5TRY - chains H and N of the 28 polymer chains in the assembly; structure by X-ray diffraction, 3.00 A resolution.

Chain H (and N):
Molecule: Proteasome subunit beta
From: Mycobacterium tuberculosis
Notes: EC 3.4.25.1; chain N of this document is another copy of the same molecule, construct and numbering; everything in this record applies to it too
Reference sequence: A5U4D6 (PSB_MYCTA); residues 1-234 here correspond to UniProt positions 58-291 (UniProt number = residue number + 57)
Amino-acid sequence (240 residues; row label = number of the first residue in the row):
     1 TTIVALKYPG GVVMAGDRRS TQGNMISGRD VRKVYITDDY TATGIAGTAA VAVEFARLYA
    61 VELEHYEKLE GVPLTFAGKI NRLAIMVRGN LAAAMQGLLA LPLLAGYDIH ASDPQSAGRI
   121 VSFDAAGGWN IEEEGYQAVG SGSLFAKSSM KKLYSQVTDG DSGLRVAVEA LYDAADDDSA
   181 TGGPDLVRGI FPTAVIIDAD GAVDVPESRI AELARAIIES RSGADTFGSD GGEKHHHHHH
Unresolved in the structure: 223-240 (chain N: 224-240)
Differences from the reference sequence: expression tag (235-240)
Residues lining bound ligands:
  - 7J0 ((2S)-N-[(2S)-3-methoxy-1-(naphthalen-1-ylmethylamino)-1-oxidanylidene-propan-2-yl]-4-oxidanylidene-2-(3-phenylpropanoylamino)-4-piperidin-1-yl-butanamide), molecule 1: Thr-1, Arg-19, Ser-20, Thr-21, Gln-22, Ser-27, Val-31, Arg-32, Lys-33, Tyr-35, Ile-45, Gly-47, Thr-48, Ala-49, Ala-52, Val-53, Leu-98, Ser-141
  - 7J0, molecule 2: Leu-91, Met-95, Ser-122, Phe-123, Asp-124, Ala-125, Ala-126, Gly-128, Trp-129, Asn-130
Curated features (UniProtKB/Swiss-Prot):
  - active site: Thr-1 (Nucleophile)
What the authors report for this chain:
  - binding site for 7J0: Ser-20, Thr-21, Gln-22, Ser-27, Gly-47, Ala-49, Leu-91, Met-95, Leu-98, Asp-124, Ala-125, Ala-126
  - catalytic residues: Thr-1 (citing earlier work)
  - specificity-determining residues: Ser-20, Gln-22, Ser-27, Ala-125 (proposed by the authors, not directly observed)

Chain H / chain N interface:
Pairs across the interface - 13 pairs, chain H then chain N:
  Asn-81(H) with Arg-57(N)
  Arg-88(H) with Ala-50(N); Val-51(N); Glu-54(N), salt bridge; Leu-98(N)
  Leu-91(H) with Leu-98(N), hydrophobic
  Asp-124(H) with Gln-22(N)
  Ala-126(H) with Ala-50(N)
  Gly-128(H) with Ala-50(N)
  Glu-133(H) with Asp-30(N)
  Glu-134(H) with Arg-29(N), salt bridge; Arg-188(N), salt bridge
  Leu-144(H) with Met-25(N), hydrophobic
Also at the interface, not in a pair above, chain H (11 interface residues in all): Gly-127, Asn-130
Also at the interface, not in a pair above, chain N (13 interface residues in all): Ser-27, Gly-28, Val-31

Overview:
Chain H and chain N form an interface of 11 and 13 residues respectively, with 3 salt bridges. Polar contacts
include Arg-88(H)/Glu-54(N), Glu-134(H)/Arg-29(N) and Glu-134(H)/Arg-188(N). Chain H binds compound 7J0.
UniProt lists active-site residue Thr-1(H) on chain H. The paper reports the catalytic residue Thr-1(H); a
binding site for 7J0 at Ser-20(H), Thr-21(H) and Gln-22(H) among others.
Both chains are Proteasome subunit beta (Mycobacterium tuberculosis). Entry 5TRY (Structure of Mycobacterium
tuberculosis proteasome in complex with N,C-capped dipeptide PKS2206) was determined by X-ray diffraction,
deposited together with 5THO, 5TRG, 5TRR, 5TRS and 5TS0.
